6HQW - chain A; structure by X-ray diffraction, 2.90 A resolution.

# Chain A
Name: Cytochrome P450
From: Novosphingobium aromaticivorans
UniProt: Q2GBV5 (Q2GBV5_NOVAD); numbering as in UniProt (aligned over 1-445)
Chain sequence (445 residues; each row starts with the number of its first residue):
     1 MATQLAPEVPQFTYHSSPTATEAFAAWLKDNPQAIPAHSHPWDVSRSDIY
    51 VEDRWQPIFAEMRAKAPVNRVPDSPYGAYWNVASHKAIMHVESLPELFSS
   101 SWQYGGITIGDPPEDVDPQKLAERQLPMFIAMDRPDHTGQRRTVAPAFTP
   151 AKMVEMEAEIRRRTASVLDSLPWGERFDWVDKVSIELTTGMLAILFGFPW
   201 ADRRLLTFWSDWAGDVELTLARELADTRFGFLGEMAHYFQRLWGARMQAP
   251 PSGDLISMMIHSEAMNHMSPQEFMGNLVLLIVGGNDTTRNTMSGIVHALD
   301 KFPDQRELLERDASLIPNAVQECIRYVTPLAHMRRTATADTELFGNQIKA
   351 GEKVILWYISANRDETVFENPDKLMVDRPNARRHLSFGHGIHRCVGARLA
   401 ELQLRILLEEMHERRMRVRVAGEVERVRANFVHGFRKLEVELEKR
Unresolved in the structure: 1-38, 201-203, 215-217, 249-252, 444-445
Ion coordination: heme Fe near C394 (its only coordinating residue here)
Residues lining bound ligands: heme (HEM): E92, F129, I130, H137, R141, F148, L195, L279, G283, G284, T287, T288, T291, P329, L330, M333, R335, Y358, S386, F387, G388, H389, I391, H392, R393, C394, V395, G396, L399, A400, Q403

# In short
Ligands of chain A: heme.
Chain A is Cytochrome P450 (Novosphingobium aromaticivorans); the structure, Cytochrome P450-153 from
Novosphingobium aromaticivorans, was determined by X-ray diffraction together with 6HQG from the same study.
